8U83 - chains K3 and K4 of the 20 polymer chains in the assembly; structure by electron microscopy, 3.98 A resolution.

== Chain K3 (and K4) ==
Protein: BTB/POZ domain-containing protein KCTD5
Organism: Homo sapiens
Notes: chain K4 of this document is another copy of the same molecule, construct and numbering; everything in this record applies to it too
UniProtKB: Q9NXV2 (KCTD5_HUMAN); residue numbers follow UniProt; this construct covers 1-234
Amino-acid sequence (234 residues; row label = number of the first residue in the row):
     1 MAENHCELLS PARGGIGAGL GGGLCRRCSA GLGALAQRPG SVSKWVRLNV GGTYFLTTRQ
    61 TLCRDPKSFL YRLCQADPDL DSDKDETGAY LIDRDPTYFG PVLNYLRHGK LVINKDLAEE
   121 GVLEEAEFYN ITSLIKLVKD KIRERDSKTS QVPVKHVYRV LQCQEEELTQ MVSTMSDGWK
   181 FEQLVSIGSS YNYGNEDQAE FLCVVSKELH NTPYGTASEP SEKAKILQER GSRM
Not modelled in the structure: 1-39, 234
UniProt features mapped onto this chain:
  - modified residue: A2 (N-acetylalanine), S10 (Phosphoserine)
From the paper describing this entry:
  - mutagenesis - F128A, L161R: abolished catalytic activity (ubiquitylation activity)
  - mutagenesis - L209* (10-fold): decreased binding to Gbeta 
  - mutagenesis - L209*: decreased catalytic activity (activity)
  - mutagenesis - F128A: unchanged binding to Gbeta 
  - mutagenesis - L161R: abolished catalytic activity with Guanine nucleotide-binding protein G(I)/G(S)/G(T) subunit beta-1
  - mutagenesis - L209* (10-fold): decreased binding to Guanine nucleotide-binding protein G(I)/G(S)/G(T) subunit beta-1
  - mutagenesis - L209*: decreased catalytic activity with Guanine nucleotide-binding protein G(I)/G(S)/G(T) subunit beta-1

== Chain K3 / chain K4 interface ==
Residue-residue contacts (41; chain K3 residue first):
  D81(K3) - K44(K4)  salt bridge
  D81(K3) - Q60(K4)  hydrogen bond (backbone-side chain)
  D83(K3) - K44(K4)
  K84(K3) - S43(K4)
  K84(K3) - K44(K4)
  K84(K3) - W45(K4)
  L91(K3) - W45(K4)
  D93(K3) - T57(K4)  hydrogen bond
  D93(K3) - T58(K4)  hydrogen bond (side chain-backbone)
  D93(K3) - T61(K4)  hydrogen bond
  D93(K3) - R107(K4)  salt bridge
  Y98(K3) - V112(K4)  hydrophobic
  Y98(K3) - N114(K4)
  D116(K3) - K115(K4)
  E120(K3) - L111(K4)
  E120(K3) - K141(K4)
  G121(K3) - V112(K4)
  E124(K3) - K110(K4)
  R145(K3) - K115(K4)
  Q151(K3) - K148(K4)
  Q151(K3) - E208(K4)
  V154(K3) - D177(K4)
  V154(K3) - G178(K4)  hydrogen bond (backbone-backbone)
  V154(K3) - E208(K4)
  K155(K3) - D177(K4)  salt bridge
  H156(K3) - D177(K4)
  Y158(K3) - V172(K4)
  Y158(K3) - S173(K4)
  Y158(K3) - M175(K4)  hydrophobic
  Y158(K3) - K180(K4)
  Y158(K3) - F181(K4)
  R159(K3) - S173(K4)  hydrogen bond
  V160(K3) - T169(K4)
  V160(K3) - V172(K4)  hydrophobic
  V185(K3) - L184(K4)  hydrophobic
  I187(K3) - N195(K4)
  G188(K3) - G194(K4)
  G188(K3) - N195(K4)
  S189(K3) - Y193(K4)
  S190(K3) - N192(K4)
  V204(K3) - F181(K4)  hydrophobic
Other interface residues (no listed pair), chain K3 (33 interface residues in all): S82, R94, T97, L117, A118, Q183, S186, D197, L202
Other interface residues (no listed pair), chain K4 (34 interface residues in all): N104, H108, L168, W179, F201

== Summary ==
Chain K3 and chain K4 form an interface of 33 and 34 residues respectively; the contacts include 6 hydrogen
bonds and 3 salt bridges. Polar pairs include D81(K3)-K44(K4), D93(K3)-R107(K4) and K155(K3)-D177(K4). The
paper reports that F128A and L161R of chain K3 abolish catalytic activity (ubiquitylation activity); L209* of
chain K3 reduces binding to Gbeta.
Chain K3 and chain K4 are both BTB/POZ domain-containing protein KCTD5 (Homo sapiens); the structure,
KCTD5/Cullin3/Gbeta1gamma2 Complex: State C From Composite RELION Multi-body Refinement Map, was determined by
electron microscopy, deposited together with 8U7Z, 8U80, 8U81, 8U82 and 8U84.
